PDB entry 4BWM | X-ray diffraction, 1.75 A resolution | chains A and G of the 3 polymer chains in the assembly

# Chain A
Molecule: DNA polymerase I, thermostable
Source organism: Thermus aquaticus
Notes: EC 2.7.7.7; fragment: klenow fragment, residues 293-832
Reference sequence: P19821 (DPO1_THEAQ); numbering as in UniProt (aligned over 293-832)
Chain sequence (540 residues; row label = number of the first residue in the row):
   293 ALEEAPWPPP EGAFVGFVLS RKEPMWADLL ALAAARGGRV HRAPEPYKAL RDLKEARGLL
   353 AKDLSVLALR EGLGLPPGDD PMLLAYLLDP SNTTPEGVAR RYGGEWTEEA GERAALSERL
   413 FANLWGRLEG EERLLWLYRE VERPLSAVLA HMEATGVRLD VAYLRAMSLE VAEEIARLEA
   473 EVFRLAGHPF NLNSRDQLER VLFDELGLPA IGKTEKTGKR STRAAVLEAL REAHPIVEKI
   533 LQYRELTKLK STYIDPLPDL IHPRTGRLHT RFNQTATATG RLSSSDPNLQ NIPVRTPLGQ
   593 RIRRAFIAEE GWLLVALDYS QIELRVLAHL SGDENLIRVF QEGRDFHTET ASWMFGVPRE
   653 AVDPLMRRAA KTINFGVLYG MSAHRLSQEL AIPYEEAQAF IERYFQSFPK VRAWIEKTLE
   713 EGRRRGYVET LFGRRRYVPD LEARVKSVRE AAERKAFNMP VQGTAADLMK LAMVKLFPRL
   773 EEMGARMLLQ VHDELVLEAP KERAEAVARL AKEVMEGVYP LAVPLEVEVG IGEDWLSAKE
Not modelled in the structure: 293-294
Construct notes: engineered mutation Met459 (Leu in P19821), Arg515 (Ser in P19821), Phe638 (Ile in P19821), Lys747 (Met in P19821)
Small-molecule neighbours: 2',3'-dideoxycytidine 5'-triphosphate (DCT): Arg573, Gln613, Glu615, Leu616, His639, Arg659, Lys663, Phe667, Tyr671, Gln754, Asp785
What the authors report for this chain:
  - conformationally variable residues (order/disorder transition): Arg515, Phe638
  - contacts within the chain: Lys505-Arg515 (backbone contact), Ser513-Arg515
  - mutagenesis - M747K: increased catalytic activity on RNA

# Chain G
Molecule: 16-nt RNA strand
Sequence (16 nucleotides; each row starts with the number of its first residue):
     1 AAAGGGCGCC GUGGUC
Not modelled in the structure: 15-16

# Chain A / chain G interface
Contacting residue pairs - 35 pairs, chain A then chain G:
  Glu507(A) - A3(G)  base contact
  Lys508(A) - A3(G)  base contact
  Lys540(A) - C9(G)  hydrogen bond to the sugar
  Thr569(A) - C7(G)  phosphate contact
  Ala570(A) - G6(G)  phosphate contact
  Ala570(A) - C7(G)  hydrogen bond to the phosphate
  Thr571(A) - G6(G)  sugar contact
  Arg573(A) - G5(G)  base contact
  Arg573(A) - G6(G)  base contact
  Gln582(A) - G6(G)  base contact
  Asn583(A) - G8(G)  hydrogen bond to the sugar
  Phe667(A) - G4(G)  base contact
  Gly668(A) - G4(G)  base contact
  Tyr671(A) - G4(G)  hydrogen bond to the sugar
  Gly672(A) - G4(G)  sugar contact
  Met673(A) - G4(G)  hydrogen bond to the sugar
  Ser674(A) - A3(G)  phosphate contact
  Ser674(A) - G4(G)  hydrogen bond to the phosphate
  His676(A) - A1(G)  sugar contact
  His676(A) - A2(G)  salt bridge to the phosphate
  His676(A) - A3(G)  phosphate contact
  Arg677(A) - A3(G)  hydrogen bond to the phosphate
  Arg677(A) - G4(G)  salt bridge to the phosphate
  Tyr686(A) - A1(G)  stacking on the base
  Glu687(A) - A1(G)  hydrogen bond to the base
  Arg728(A) - G6(G)  salt bridge to the phosphate
  Ser739(A) - A2(G)  base contact
  Arg746(A) - G4(G)  hydrogen bond to the phosphate
  Arg746(A) - G5(G)  salt bridge to the phosphate
  Lys747(A) - G5(G)  phosphate contact
  Lys747(A) - G6(G)  phosphate contact
  Asn750(A) - G4(G)  base contact
  Asn750(A) - G5(G)  hydrogen bond to the sugar
  Gln754(A) - G5(G)  hydrogen bond to the sugar
  Gln754(A) - G6(G)  sugar contact
Interface residues without a listed pair, chain A (28 interface residues in all): Ala568, Asn580, Lys738

# Summary
28 residues of chain A face 9 of chain G across their interface; the contacts include 11 hydrogen bonds, 4
salt bridges and 1 aromatic stacking contact. Among the polar pairs are Glu687(A)-A1(G), Lys540(A)-C9(G) and
Asn583(A)-G8(G). The paper reports that M747K of chain A increases catalytic activity on RNA; conformational
variability at Arg515(A) and Phe638(A).
Here chain A is DNA polymerase I, thermostable (Thermus aquaticus) and chain G is a 16-nt RNA strand. Entry
4BWM (KlenTaq mutant in complex with a RNA/DNA hybrid) was determined by X-ray diffraction, deposited together
with 4BWJ.
